Entry 8P96 (X-ray diffraction, 2.86 A resolution); this record covers chains A and B.

Chain A (and B):
Molecule: N-acyl-phosphatidylethanolamine-hydrolyzing phospholipase D
Source organism: Homo sapiens
Notes: EC 3.1.4.54; chain B of this document is another copy of the same molecule, construct and numbering; everything in this record applies to it too
UniProt: Q6IQ20 (NAPEP_HUMAN); residue numbers follow UniProt; this construct covers 1-393
Chain sequence (393 residues; row label = number of the first residue in the row):
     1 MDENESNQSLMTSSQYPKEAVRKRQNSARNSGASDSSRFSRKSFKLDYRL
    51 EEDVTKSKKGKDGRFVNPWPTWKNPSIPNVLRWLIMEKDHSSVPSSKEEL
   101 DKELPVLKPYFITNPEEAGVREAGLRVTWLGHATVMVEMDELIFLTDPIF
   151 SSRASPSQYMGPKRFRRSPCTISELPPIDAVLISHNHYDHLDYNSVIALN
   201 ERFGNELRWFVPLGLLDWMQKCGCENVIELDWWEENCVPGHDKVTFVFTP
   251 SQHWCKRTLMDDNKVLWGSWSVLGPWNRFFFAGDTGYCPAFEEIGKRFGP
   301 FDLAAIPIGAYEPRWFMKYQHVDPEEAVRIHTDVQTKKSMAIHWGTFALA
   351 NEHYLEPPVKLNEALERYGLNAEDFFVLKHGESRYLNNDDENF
Disordered / not traced: 1-56, 389-393 (chain B: 1-55, 390-393)
Ion coordination: Zn2+ site 1: His185, His187, His253, Asp284 (together with 1,2-Distearoyl-sn-glycerophosphoethanolamine); Zn2+ site 2: Asp189, His190, Asp284, His343 (together with 1,2-Distearoyl-sn-glycerophosphoethanolamine)
Ligand contacts:
  - 1,2-Distearoyl-sn-glycerophosphoethanolamine (3PE): Arg82, Trp83, Leu84, Ala154, Ser155, Pro156, Met160, Gly161, Pro162, His185, His187, Tyr188, Asp189, His190, His253, Trp254, Lys256, Arg257, Thr258, Leu259, Asp284, Met317, Gln320, His321, His343, Leu349
  - deoxycholic acid (DXC; (3alpha,5beta,12alpha)-3,12-dihydroxycholan-24-oic acid), molecule 1: Leu81, Arg82, Leu84, Ile85, Leu259
  - deoxycholic acid (DXC), molecule 2: Ser157, Tyr159, Met160
  - deoxycholic acid (DXC), molecule 3: Tyr188, Trp218, Arg257, Thr258
  - deoxycholic acid (DXC), molecule 4: Tyr193, Trp218, Lys221, Cys222
  - naphthalene-1,3,7-trisulfonic acid (XBE): Phe150, Ser151, Ser152, Lys163, Arg167
Swiss-Prot annotation at these positions:
  - binding site (Zn(2+)): His185, His187, Asp189, His190, His253, Asp284, His343
  - binding site (an N-acyl-1,2-diacyl-sn-glycero-3-phosphoethanolamine): Tyr188, His321
  - binding site (deoxycholate): Lys256, Met260, Ala348
  - modified residue: Met1 (N-acetylmethionine)
  - natural variant: Ser152 (S152A: Almost no change in activity), Asp389 (D389N: Almost no change in activity)
  - mutagenesis: Gln158 (Q158S: Impairs homodimerization resulting in loss of activity; when associated with S-159), Tyr159 (Y159S: Impairs homodimerization resulting in loss of activity; when associated with S-158), Leu207 (L207F: Loss of activity), Arg257 (R257A: Impairs binding to bile acids resulting in loss of activity), His380 (H380R: Loss of activity)

Interface between chain A and chain B:
Contacting residue pairs - 24 pairs, chain A then chain B:
  Lys97(A) - Arg202(B)
  Arg153(A) - Tyr193(B)
  Arg153(A) - Asn194(B)  hydrogen bond
  Ser155(A) - Gln158(B)
  Pro156(A) - Tyr159(B)
  Ser157(A) - Gln158(B)
  Gln158(A) - Ser155(B)
  Gln158(A) - Pro156(B)
  Gln158(A) - Ser157(B)  hydrogen bond (side chain-backbone)
  Gln158(A) - Gln158(B)
  Gln158(A) - Tyr193(B)
  Gln158(A) - Asn194(B)  hydrogen bond (backbone-side chain)
  Tyr159(A) - Pro156(B)
  Tyr159(A) - Tyr193(B)  hydrogen bond (backbone-side chain)
  Lys163(A) - Ile197(B)
  Lys163(A) - Glu201(B)  salt bridge
  Thr171(A) - Arg167(B)  hydrogen bond
  Ser173(A) - Lys97(B)
  Ser173(A) - Arg167(B)
  Tyr193(A) - Gln158(B)
  Tyr193(A) - Tyr159(B)  hydrophobic
  Asn194(A) - Arg153(B)  hydrogen bond
  Asn194(A) - Gln158(B)  hydrogen bond (side chain-backbone)
  Asn194(A) - Lys163(B)  hydrogen bond
Also at the interface, not in a pair above, chain A (13 interface residues in all): Tyr188
Also at the interface, not in a pair above, chain B (15 interface residues in all): Tyr188

Summary:
Chain A and chain B form an interface of 13 and 15 residues respectively; the contacts include 8 hydrogen
bonds and 1 salt bridge. Polar contacts include Lys163(A)-Glu201(B), Arg153(A)-Asn194(B) and
Gln158(A)-Ser157(B). Bound to chain A: 1,2-Distearoyl-sn-glycerophosphoethanolamine, 4 copies of deoxycholic
acid and naphthalene-1,3,7-trisulfonic acid.
Both chains are N-acyl-phosphatidylethanolamine-hydrolyzing phospholipase D (Homo sapiens). Entry 8P96 (Target
complex 3) was determined by X-ray diffraction, deposited together with 8P90 and 8PC4.
